PDB entry 5DS4 | X-ray diffraction, 3.20 A resolution | chains E and H of the 8 polymer chains in the assembly

== Chain E ==
Molecule: CRISPR-associated endoribonuclease Cas2
Source organism: Escherichia coli (strain K12)
Notes: EC 3.1.-.-
Reference sequence: P45956 (CAS2_ECOLI); residue numbers follow UniProt; this construct covers 1-94
Chain sequence (104 residues; numbered 0 to 103; the number before each row is that of its first residue; numbering starts at 0):
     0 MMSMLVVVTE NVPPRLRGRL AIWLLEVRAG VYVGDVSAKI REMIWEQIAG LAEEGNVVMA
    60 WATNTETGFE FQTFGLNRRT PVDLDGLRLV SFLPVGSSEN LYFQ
Not modelled in the structure: 0, 94-103
Sequence notes: initiating methionine (0); expression tag (95-103)
Curated features (UniProtKB/Swiss-Prot):
  - mutagenesis: Glu9 (E9A/R: No effect on spacer acquisition, Cas1-Cas2 complex formation or CRISPR DNA-binding by complex), Asn10 (N10A: No effect on spacer acquisition), Arg14 to Arg16 (No in vivspacer acquisition, significantly decreased protospacer binding), Arg14 (R14A: Slight decrease in spacer acquisition), Arg16 (R16A: Slight decrease in spacer acquisition; R16E: Dramatically decreased spacer acquisition in vivo), Arg18 (R18A: Very little spacer acquisition), Arg27 (R27A: Slight decrease in spacer acquisition), Lys38 to Arg40 (Very little in vivo spacer acquisition), Glu65 (E65A: No effect on spacer acquisition; E65R: Slight decrease in spacer acquisition, Cas1-Cas2 complex formation or CRISPR DNA-binding by complex. Loss of spacer acquisition; when associated with R-84), Arg77 to Arg78 (No spacer acquisition, significantly decreased protospacer binding), Arg77 (R77E: No change in spacer acquisition in vivo), Arg78 (R78E: Dramatically decreased spacer acquisition in vivo), 2 further mutagenesis entries in UniProt
What the authors report for this chain:
  - binding site for the 28-nt DNA strand: Arg16, Arg77, Arg78

== Chain H ==
Molecule: 28-nt DNA strand
Sequence (28 nucleotides; row label = number of the first residue in the row):
     1 ATTTACTACT CGTTCTGGTG TTTCTCGT

== Interface between chain E and chain H ==
Residue-residue contacts (5; chain E residue first):
  Arg14(E) with DA5(H), salt bridge to the phosphate
  Arg77(E) with DC15(H), phosphate contact; DT16(H), salt bridge to the phosphate
  Arg78(E) with DC15(H), salt bridge to the phosphate
  Phe91(E) with DC15(H), phosphate contact
Other interface residues (no listed pair), chain H (4 interface residues in all): DC6

== Summary ==
Chain E and chain H each contribute 4 residues to their interface, with 3 salt bridges. Polar pairs include
Arg14(E)-DA5(H), Arg77(E)-DT16(H) and Arg78(E)-DC15(H). From UniProt: 14 mutagenesis sites on chain E. From
the paper: a binding site for the 28-nt DNA strand at Arg16(E), Arg77(E) and Arg78(E).
Chain E is CRISPR-associated endoribonuclease Cas2 (Escherichia coli (strain K12)) and chain H is a 28-nt DNA
strand; the structure, Crystal structure the Escherichia coli Cas1-Cas2 complex bound to protospacer DNA, was
determined by X-ray diffraction (same publication as 5DS5 and 5DS6).
